Entry 9KHO (X-ray diffraction, 2.16 A resolution); this record covers chains A and C of the 6 polymer chains in the assembly.

Chain A (and C):
Name: N-acylhomoserine lactonase
Organism: Salinicola salarius
Notes: EC 3.1.1.81; chain C of this document is another copy of the same molecule, construct and numbering; everything in this record applies to it too
UniProtKB: A0A455K4F1 (A0A455K4F1_9GAMM); residues 1-261 here = UniProt positions 1-261
Chain sequence (261 residues; numbered 1 to 261; the number before each row is that of its first residue):
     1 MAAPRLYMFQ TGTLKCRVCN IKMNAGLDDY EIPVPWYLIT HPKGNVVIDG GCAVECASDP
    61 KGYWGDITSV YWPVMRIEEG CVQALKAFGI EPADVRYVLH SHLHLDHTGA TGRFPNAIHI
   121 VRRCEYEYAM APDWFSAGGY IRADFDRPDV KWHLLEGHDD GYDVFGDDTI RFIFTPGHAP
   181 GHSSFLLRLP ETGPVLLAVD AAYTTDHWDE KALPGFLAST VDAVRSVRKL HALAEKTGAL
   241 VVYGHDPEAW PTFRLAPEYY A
Not modelled in the structure: 1-2, 256-261 (chain C: 1-4, 257-261)
Sequence notes: engineered mutation Ile-77 (Glu in A0A455K4F1), Gly-157 (Asp in A0A455K4F1), Tyr-243 (Thr in A0A455K4F1), Leu-255 (His in A0A455K4F1)
Metal / ion sites: Ni2+ site 1: His-102, His-104, His-178, Asp-200; Ni2+ site 2: Asp-106, His-107, Asp-200, His-245

How chain A and chain C interact:
Contacting residue pairs (14; chain A residue first):
  Gly-157(A) / His-158(C)
  His-158(A) / His-158(C)  hydrogen bond
  Arg-225(A) / Arg-123(C)
  Arg-225(A) / Glu-127(C)  salt bridge
  Ala-232(A) / His-153(C)
  Glu-235(A) / Arg-96(C)  salt bridge
  Glu-235(A) / Tyr-97(C)  hydrogen bond
  Glu-235(A) / Ile-118(C)
  Lys-236(A) / Arg-96(C)
  Lys-236(A) / Tyr-97(C)
  Lys-236(A) / Tyr-162(C)
  Lys-236(A) / Asp-163(C)  hydrogen bond (side chain-backbone)
  Lys-236(A) / Val-164(C)
  Lys-236(A) / Gly-166(C)
Also at the interface, not in a pair above, chain A (7 interface residues in all): Lys-229
Also at the interface, not in a pair above, chain C (13 interface residues in all): Glu-156, Phe-165

Summary:
The interface between chain A and chain C involves 7 residues on one side and 13 on the other; the contacts
include 3 hydrogen bonds and 2 salt bridges. Polar contacts include Arg-225(A)/Glu-127(C),
Glu-235(A)/Arg-96(C) and His-158(A)/His-158(C).
Chain A and chain C are both N-acylhomoserine lactonase (Salinicola salarius); the structure, Crystal
structure of N-acyl homoserine lactonase AhlX mutant M41(E77I/D177G/T243Y/H255L), was determined by X-ray
diffraction (same publication as 9KHQ).
